Entry 8XJV (electron microscopy, 3.60 A resolution); this record covers chains Av and Aq of the 110 polymer chains in the assembly.

[Chain Av]
Molecule: 2124-nt DNA strand
Organism: synthetic construct
Sequence (2124 nucleotides; row label = number of the first residue in the row; numbers below 1 keep their minus sign (DG-8 is residue -8)):
    -8 GGGTCCGGCA CTGGAACAGG ATGTATATAT GTGACACGTG CCTGGAGACT AGGGAGTAAT
    52 CCCCTTGGCG GTTAAAACGC GGGGGACAGC GCGTACGTGC GTTTAAGCGG TGCTAGAGCT
   112 GTCTACGACC AATTGAGCGG CCTCGGCACC GGGATTCTCC AGGGGATCCG GATGCTCGGG
   172 TCCGGCACTG GAACAGGATG TATATATGTG ACACGTGCCT GGAGACTAGG GAGTAATCCC
   232 CTTGGCGGTT AAAACGCGGG GGACAGCGCG TACGTGCGTT TAAGCGGTGC TAGAGCTGTC
   292 TACGACCAAT TGAGCGGCCT CGGCACCGGG ATTCTCCAGG GGATCCGGAT GCTCGGGTCC
   352 GGCACTGGAA CAGGATGTAT ATATGTGACA CGTGCCTGGA GACTAGGGAG TAATCCCCTT
   412 GGCGGTTAAA ACGCGGGGGA CAGCGCGTAC GTGCGTTTAA GCGGTGCTAG AGCTGTCTAC
   472 GACCAATTGA GCGGCCTCGG CACCGGGATT CTCCAGGGGA TCCGGATGCT CGGGTCCGGC
   532 ACTGGAACAG GATGTATATA TGTGACACGT GCCTGGAGAC TAGGGAGTAA TCCCCTTGGC
   592 GGTTAAAACG CGGGGGACAG CGCGTACGTG CGTTTAAGCG GTGCTAGAGC TGTCTACGAC
   652 CAATTGAGCG GCCTCGGCAC CGGGATTCTC CAGGGGATCC GGATGCTCGG GTCCGGCACT
   712 GGAACAGGAT GTATATATGT GACACGTGCC TGGAGACTAG GGAGTAATCC CCTTGGCGGT
   772 TAAAACGCGG GGGACAGCGC GTACGTGCGT TTAAGCGGTG CTAGAGCTGT CTACGACCAA
   832 TTGAGCGGCC TCGGCACCGG GATTCTCCAG GGGATCCGGA TGCTCGGGTC CGGCACTGGA
   892 ACAGGATGTA TATATGTGAC ACGTGCCTGG AGACTAGGGA GTAATCCCCT TGGCGGTTAA
   952 AACGCGGGGG ACAGCGCGTA CGTGCGTTTA AGCGGTGCTA GAGCTGTCTA CGACCAATTG
  1012 AGCGGCCTCG GCACCGGGAT TCTCCAGGGG ATCCGGATGC TCGGGTCCGG CACTGGAACA
  1072 GGATGTATAT ATGTGACACG TGCCTGGAGA CTAGGGAGTA ATCCCCTTGG CGGTTAAAAC
  1132 GCGGGGGACA GCGCGTACGT GCGTTTAAGC GGTGCTAGAG CTGTCTACGA CCAATTGAGC
  1192 GGCCTCGGCA CCGGGATTCT CCAGGGGATC CGGATGCTCG GGTCCGGCAC TGGAACAGGA
  1252 TGTATATATG TGACACGTGC CTGGAGACTA GGGAGTAATC CCCTTGGCGG TTAAAACGCG
  1312 GGGGACAGCG CGTACGTGCG TTTAAGCGGT GCTAGAGCTG TCTACGACCA ATTGAGCGGC
  1372 CTCGGCACCG GGATTCTCCA GGGGATCCGG ATGCTCGGGT CCGGCACTGG AACAGGATGT
  1432 ATATATGTGA CACGTGCCTG GAGACTAGGG AGTAATCCCC TTGGCGGTTA AAACGCGGGG
  1492 GACAGCGCGT ACGTGCGTTT AAGCGGTGCT AGAGCTGTCT ACGACCAATT GAGCGGCCTC
  1552 GGCACCGGGA TTCTCCAGGG GATCCGGATG CTCGGGTCCG GCACTGGAAC AGGATGTATA
  1612 TATGTGACAC GTGCCTGGAG ACTAGGGAGT AATCCCCTTG GCGGTTAAAA CGCGGGGGAC
  1672 AGCGCGTACG TGCGTTTAAG CGGTGCTAGA GCTGTCTACG ACCAATTGAG CGGCCTCGGC
  1732 ACCGGGATTC TCCAGGGGAT CCGGATGCTC GGGTCCGGCA CTGGAACAGG ATGTATATAT
  1792 GTGACACGTG CCTGGAGACT AGGGAGTAAT CCCCTTGGCG GTTAAAACGC GGGGGACAGC
  1852 GCGTACGTGC GTTTAAGCGG TGCTAGAGCT GTCTACGACC AATTGAGCGG CCTCGGCACC
  1912 GGGATTCTCC AGGGGATCCG GATGCTCGGG TCCGGCACTG GAACAGGATG TATATATGTG
  1972 ACACGTGCCT GGAGACTAGG GAGTAATCCC CTTGGCGGTT AAAACGCGGG GGACAGCGCG
  2032 TACGTGCGTT TAAGCGGTGC TAGAGCTGTC TACGACCAAT TGAGCGGCCT CGGCACCGGG
  2092 ATTCTCCAGG GGATCCGGAT GCTC
Disordered / not traced: -8 to 0, 2099-2101

[Chain Aq]
Molecule: Histone H5
Organism: Gallus gallus
UniProtKB: P02259 (H5_CHICK); residues 0-189 here correspond to UniProt positions 1-190 (UniProt number = residue number + 1)
Chain sequence (196 residues; numbered 0 to 195; the number before each row is that of its first residue; numbering starts at 0):
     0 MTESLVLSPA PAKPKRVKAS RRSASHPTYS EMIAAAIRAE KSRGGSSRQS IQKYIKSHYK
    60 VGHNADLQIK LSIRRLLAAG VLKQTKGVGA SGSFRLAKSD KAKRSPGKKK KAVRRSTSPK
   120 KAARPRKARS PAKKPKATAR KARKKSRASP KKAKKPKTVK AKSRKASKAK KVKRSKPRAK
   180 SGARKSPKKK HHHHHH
Disordered / not traced: 190-195
Sequence notes: expression tag (190-195)
Swiss-Prot annotation at these positions:
  - modified residue (Phosphoserine): Ser22, Ser29, Ser145, Ser166
What the authors report for this chain:
  - binding site for the 2124-nt DNA strand: Lys69, Gln83, Lys85, Val87

[Chain Av / chain Aq interface]
Pairs across the interface (52; chain Av residue first):
  DC527(Av) - Lys156(Aq)  salt bridge to the phosphate
  DC528(Av) - Lys161(Aq)  salt bridge to the phosphate
  DC528(Av) - Arg163(Aq)  salt bridge to the phosphate
  DC691(Av) - Lys17(Aq)  phosphate contact
  DC691(Av) - Ala18(Aq)  phosphate contact
  DG692(Av) - Lys17(Aq)  phosphate contact
  DG692(Av) - Ala18(Aq)  phosphate contact
  DG692(Av) - Ser19(Aq)  hydrogen bond to the phosphate
  DG692(Av) - Arg20(Aq)  phosphate contact
  DG692(Av) - Pro26(Aq)  phosphate contact
  DG693(Av) - Arg20(Aq)  base contact
  DG693(Av) - Ala23(Aq)  phosphate contact
  DC876(Av) - Lys175(Aq)  hydrogen bond to the phosphate
  DG877(Av) - Lys175(Aq)  salt bridge to the phosphate
  DG877(Av) - Lys179(Aq)  salt bridge to the phosphate
  DG878(Av) - Lys135(Aq)  salt bridge to the phosphate
  DG879(Av) - Ser148(Aq)  phosphate contact
  DG879(Av) - Ala152(Aq)  phosphate contact
  DT880(Av) - Ser148(Aq)  base contact
  DT880(Av) - Pro149(Aq)  phosphate contact
  DC887(Av) - Lys110(Aq)  phosphate contact
  DT888(Av) - Lys110(Aq)  hydrogen bond to the phosphate
  DG889(Av) - Lys108(Aq)  phosphate contact
  DG889(Av) - Lys109(Aq)  salt bridge to the phosphate
  DG890(Av) - Lys108(Aq)  salt bridge to the phosphate
  DG960(Av) - Arg73(Aq)  base contact
  DA964(Av) - Lys85(Aq)  base contact
  DG965(Av) - Gly86(Aq)  base contact
  DG965(Av) - Val87(Aq)  base contact
  DC966(Av) - Val87(Aq)  base contact
  DG967(Av) - Val87(Aq)  sugar contact
  DC1035(Av) - Thr1(Aq)  hydrogen bond to the phosphate
  DC1035(Av) - Glu2(Aq)  sugar contact
  DC1036(Av) - Glu2(Aq)  phosphate contact
  DC1044(Av) - Arg15(Aq)  hydrogen bond to the base
  DC1044(Av) - Val60(Aq)  phosphate contact
  DC1044(Av) - Gly61(Aq)  phosphate contact
  DC1044(Av) - His62(Aq)  hydrogen bond to the phosphate
  DC1045(Av) - Arg15(Aq)  salt bridge to the phosphate
  DC1045(Av) - Tyr58(Aq)  sugar contact
  DC1045(Av) - Lys59(Aq)  phosphate contact
  DC1045(Av) - Val60(Aq)  hydrogen bond to the phosphate
  DC1045(Av) - Gly61(Aq)  hydrogen bond to the phosphate
  DC1045(Av) - His62(Aq)  salt bridge to the phosphate
  DG1046(Av) - Arg15(Aq)  phosphate contact
  DG1046(Av) - Ala18(Aq)  phosphate contact
  DG1046(Av) - His57(Aq)  hydrogen bond to the base
  DG1046(Av) - Tyr58(Aq)  base contact
  DG1047(Av) - Arg21(Aq)  hydrogen bond to the base
  DG1047(Av) - His57(Aq)  hydrogen bond to the base
  DG1047(Av) - Tyr58(Aq)  hydrogen bond to the phosphate
  DA1048(Av) - Arg21(Aq)  hydrogen bond to the base
Also at the interface, not in a pair above, chain Av (30 interface residues in all): DG870, DG959, DT1034, DT1049
Also at the interface, not in a pair above, chain Aq (37 interface residues in all): Lys14, Val16, Asn63, Ala64, Lys169

[In short]
Chain Av and chain Aq form an interface of 30 and 37 residues respectively; the contacts include 13 hydrogen
bonds and 10 salt bridges. Polar pairs include DC1044(Av)-Arg15(Aq), DG1046(Av)-His57(Aq) and
DG1047(Av)-Arg21(Aq). The paper reports a binding site for the 2124-nt DNA strand at Lys69(Aq), Gln83(Aq) and
Lys85(Aq) among others.
Chain Av is a 2124-nt DNA strand (synthetic construct) and chain Aq is Histone H5 (Gallus gallus); the
structure, Structural basis for the linker histone H5-nucleosome binding and chromatin compaction, was
determined by electron microscopy.
